PDB entry 7CRV | X-ray diffraction, 2.00 A resolution | chains D and C of the 4 polymer chains in the assembly

Chain D:
Molecule: NLR family protein 1
Source organism: Rattus norvegicus
Notes: fragment: UPA domain
UniProt: D9I2G3 (D9I2G3_RAT); residues 188-341 here correspond to UniProt positions 969-1122 (UniProt number = residue number + 781)
Sequence (154 residues; each row starts with the number of its first residue):
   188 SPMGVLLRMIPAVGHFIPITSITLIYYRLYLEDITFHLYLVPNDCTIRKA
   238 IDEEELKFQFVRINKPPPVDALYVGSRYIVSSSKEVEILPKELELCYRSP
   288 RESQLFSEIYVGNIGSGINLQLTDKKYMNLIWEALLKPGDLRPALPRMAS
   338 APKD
Disordered / not traced: 334-341

Chain C:
Molecule: NLR family protein 1
Source organism: Rattus norvegicus
Notes: fragment: ZU5 domain
UniProt: D9I2G3 (D9I2G3_RAT); residues 2-187 here correspond to UniProt positions 783-968 (UniProt number = residue number + 781)
Sequence (186 residues; numbered 2 to 187; the number before each row is that of its first residue):
     2 TKNPKLFISSTWMSHMTMPTENTDGEESLTSSKQQQQQSGDKHMEPLGTD
    52 DDFWGPSGPVSTEVVDRERNLYRVRLPMAGSYHCPSTGLHFVVTRAVTIE
   102 IGFCAWSQFLHETPLQHSHMVAGPLFDIKAEHGAVTAVCLPHFVSLQEGK
   152 VDSSLFHVAHFQDHGMVLETPARVEPHFAVLENPSF
Disordered / not traced: 2-44
UniProt features mapped onto this chain:
  - site: H161 (Trigger for autolytic processing), F187 (Cleavage)
From the paper describing this entry:
  - catalytic residues: H161

How chain D and chain C interact:
Contacting residue pairs (86):
  S188(D) - F127(C)
  S188(D) - D128(C)
  S188(D) - I129(C)  hydrogen bond (backbone-backbone)
  S188(D) - H161(C)  hydrogen bond (backbone-side chain)
  S188(D) - F162(C)  hydrogen bond (side chain-backbone)
  S188(D) - Q163(C)
  S188(D) - F187(C)
  P189(D) - F127(C)
  P189(D) - D128(C)
  P189(D) - A160(C)
  P189(D) - H161(C)
  P189(D) - F162(C)  hydrogen bond (backbone-backbone)
  M190(D) - L126(C)
  M190(D) - F127(C)  hydrogen bond (backbone-backbone)
  M190(D) - L141(C)  hydrophobic
  M190(D) - A160(C)
  M190(D) - H161(C)
  M190(D) - F187(C)  hydrophobic
  G191(D) - W107(C)
  G191(D) - P125(C)
  G191(D) - L126(C)
  G191(D) - H158(C)
  G191(D) - V159(C)
  G191(D) - A160(C)  hydrogen bond (backbone-backbone)
  V192(D) - W107(C)
  V192(D) - A123(C)  hydrogen bond (backbone-backbone)
  V192(D) - G124(C)  hydrogen bond (backbone-backbone)
  V192(D) - L141(C)  hydrophobic
  V192(D) - H143(C)
  V192(D) - F157(C)  hydrophobic
  V192(D) - H158(C)
  V192(D) - A180(C)  hydrophobic
  L193(D) - W107(C)  hydrophobic
  L193(D) - M121(C)
  L193(D) - V122(C)  hydrophobic
  L193(D) - L156(C)
  L193(D) - F157(C)
  L193(D) - H158(C)  hydrogen bond (backbone-backbone)
  L193(D) - A160(C)  hydrophobic
  L193(D) - L169(C)  hydrophobic
  L194(D) - H120(C)
  L194(D) - M121(C)  hydrogen bond (backbone-backbone)
  L194(D) - L156(C)
  L194(D) - F157(C)  hydrophobic
  R195(D) - S119(C)
  R195(D) - H120(C)
  R195(D) - L156(C)  hydrogen bond (backbone-backbone)
  M196(D) - H118(C)
  M196(D) - S119(C)  hydrogen bond (backbone-backbone)
  M196(D) - M121(C)  hydrophobic
  I197(D) - L156(C)  hydrophobic
  H202(D) - M121(C)
  I204(D) - M121(C)  hydrophobic
  I204(D) - V145(C)  hydrophobic
  P205(D) - V145(C)
  P205(D) - S146(C)  hydrogen bond (backbone-backbone)
  I206(D) - F144(C)
  I206(D) - S146(C)
  T207(D) - F144(C)  hydrogen bond (backbone-backbone)
  T207(D) - H178(C)
  P229(D) - F144(C)  hydrophobic
  N230(D) - F144(C)
  D231(D) - G124(C)
  D231(D) - P125(C)
  D231(D) - F144(C)
  C232(D) - S87(C)
  C232(D) - T88(C)
  C232(D) - F127(C)  hydrophobic
  T233(D) - F104(C)
  T233(D) - P125(C)
  R235(D) - S87(C)  hydrogen bond (side chain-backbone)
  K236(D) - N71(C)
  K236(D) - Y73(C)
  K236(D) - F104(C)
  E240(D) - N71(C)  hydrogen bond
  A258(D) - S146(C)
  A258(D) - E149(C)
  Y260(D) - E149(C)
  Y260(D) - K151(C)
  Y284(D) - W107(C)
  Y284(D) - V122(C)
  Y284(D) - F144(C)  hydrophobic
  S286(D) - A106(C)
  S286(D) - S108(C)
  R288(D) - A106(C)
  R288(D) - Q109(C)
Also at the interface, not in a pair above, chain D (30 interface residues in all): G201, P287
Also at the interface, not in a pair above, chain C (49 interface residues in all): R68, C105, F110, L111, V139, P142, V152, M167, L182

Summary:
The interface between chain D and chain C involves 30 residues on one side and 49 on the other, with 16
hydrogen bonds. Polar pairs include S188(D)-H161(C), S188(D)-F162(C) and R235(D)-S87(C). From the paper: the
catalytic residue H161(C).
Chain D is NLR family protein 1 and chain C is NLR family protein 1, both from Rattus norvegicus; the
structure, Crystal structure of rNLRP1-FIIND, was determined by X-ray diffraction, deposited together with
7CRW.
